7UEA - chains U and V of the 9 polymer chains in the assembly; structure by electron microscopy, 3.49 A resolution.

Chain U (and V):
Molecule: Bacteriochlorophyll a protein
Organism: Chlorobaculum tepidum TLS
Notes: chain V of this document is another copy of the same molecule, construct and numbering; everything in this record applies to it too
UniProt: Q46393 (BCPA_CHLTE); residue numbers follow UniProt; this construct covers 1-366
Sequence (366 residues; row label = number of the first residue in the row):
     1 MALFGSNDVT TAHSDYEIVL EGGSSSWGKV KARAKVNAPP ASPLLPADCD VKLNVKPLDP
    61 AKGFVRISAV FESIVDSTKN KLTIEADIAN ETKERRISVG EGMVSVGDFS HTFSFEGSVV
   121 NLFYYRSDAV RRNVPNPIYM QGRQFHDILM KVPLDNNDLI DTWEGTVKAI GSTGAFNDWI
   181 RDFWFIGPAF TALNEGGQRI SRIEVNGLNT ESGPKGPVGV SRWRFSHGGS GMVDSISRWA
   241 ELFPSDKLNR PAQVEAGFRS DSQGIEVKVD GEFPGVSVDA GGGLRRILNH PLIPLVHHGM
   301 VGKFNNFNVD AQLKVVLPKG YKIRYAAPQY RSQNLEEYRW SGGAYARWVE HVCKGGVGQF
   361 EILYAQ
Unresolved in the structure: 1-2 (chain V: 1-6)
Metal / ion sites: bacteriochlorophyll a Mg site 1 near Tyr-124 (its only coordinating residue here); bacteriochlorophyll a Mg site 2 near Leu-242 (its only coordinating residue here)
Small-molecule neighbours:
  - bacteriochlorophyll a (BCL), molecule 1: Ala-12, Ser-14, Tyr-16, Ala-34, Val-36, Ala-38, Pro-39, Pro-40, Ala-41, Ser-42, Trp-184, Ile-186, Ala-189, Phe-258, Ser-260, Ile-265, Val-267, His-298, Val-301, Gly-302, Phe-304, Asn-305, Phe-307, Cys-353
  - bacteriochlorophyll a (BCL), molecule 2: Tyr-16, Ile-18, Val-30, Ala-32, Cys-49, Val-51, Ala-256, Gly-257, Phe-258, Val-267, Val-269, Ile-287, Leu-288, Asn-289, His-290, Pro-291, Pro-294, Leu-295, His-298, Leu-313, Tyr-345, Trp-348, Val-349, Val-352, Cys-353, Phe-360, Ile-362
  - bacteriochlorophyll a (BCL), molecule 3: Val-30, Val-51, Leu-53, Val-55, Val-65, Ile-67, Phe-71, Ile-88, Arg-96, Asp-234, Ser-235, Arg-238, Glu-241, Leu-242, Phe-243, Pro-244, Leu-248, Val-254, Ala-256, Val-269, Phe-273, Pro-274, Gly-275, Val-276, Leu-288, Pro-291, Pro-294
  - bacteriochlorophyll a (BCL), molecule 4: Ala-41, Ser-42, Phe-71, Leu-82, Trp-184, Phe-185, Ile-186, Pro-188, Ala-189, Ala-192, Gln-198, Asp-234, Ile-293, Pro-294, His-297, His-298, Met-300, Val-301
  - bacteriochlorophyll a (BCL), molecule 5: Ser-42, Pro-43, Leu-44, Ala-47, Cys-49, Phe-71, Ser-73, Val-75, Asn-80, Lys-81, Leu-82, Ile-84, Val-106, Phe-113, Phe-115, Ile-148, Met-150, Phe-183, Trp-184, Ile-186, Phe-258
  - bacteriochlorophyll a (BCL), molecule 6: Leu-53, Asn-54, Val-55, Ile-67, Ala-69, Phe-71, Ile-84, Ala-86, Ile-88, Arg-96, Ile-97, Ser-98, Phe-115, Gly-117, Val-119, Gln-144, His-146, Ile-148, Met-150, Trp-184, Ile-200, Trp-223, Phe-225, His-227, Ser-235, Trp-239, Leu-242, Ala-252, Gln-253, Val-254, Glu-272, Phe-273
  - bacteriochlorophyll a (BCL), molecule 7: Val-104, Val-106, Phe-109, His-111, Phe-113, Met-150, Val-152, Leu-154, Asp-158, Leu-159, Thr-162, Trp-163, Thr-166, Ile-180, Phe-183, Trp-184, Ile-203, Val-205, Leu-208, Gly-219, Ser-221, Trp-223
  - bacteriochlorophyll a (BCL), molecule 8: Leu-122, Phe-123, Tyr-124, Tyr-125, Arg-126, Ser-127, Arg-143, Phe-145
  - bacteriochlorophyll a (BCL), molecule 9: Tyr-125, Val-130, Val-134, Pro-137, Ile-138, Tyr-139, Met-140, Gln-141
  - bacteriochlorophyll a (BCL), molecule 10: Tyr-125, Ser-127, Ala-129, Val-130, Asn-133
  - bacteriochlorophyll a (BCL), molecule 11: Asp-161, Thr-162, Gly-165, Thr-166, Lys-168, Ala-169, Ser-172, Thr-173, Phe-176, Trp-179, Ile-180, Phe-183
Curated features (UniProtKB/Swiss-Prot):
  - binding site (bacteriochlorophyll a): His-111, His-146, His-290, His-297, His-298

Chain U / chain V interface:
Residue-residue contacts (89):
  Leu-3(U) with Asp-8(V)
  Ser-6(U) with Asn-306(V)
  Asn-7(U) with Asn-308(V), hydrogen bond (backbone-side chain)
  Asp-8(U) with Asn-308(V); Glu-350(V)
  Asn-37(U) with Arg-347(V), hydrogen bond (backbone-side chain)
  Pro-39(U) with Arg-347(V); His-351(V)
  Pro-40(U) with His-351(V), hydrogen bond (backbone-side chain); Gly-358(V)
  Ala-41(U) with His-351(V); Val-357(V); Gly-358(V)
  Ser-42(U) with Val-357(V); Gly-358(V); Gln-359(V), hydrogen bond (backbone-backbone)
  Pro-43(U) with Ile-138(V), hydrophobic; Tyr-139(V); Leu-292(V), hydrophobic; Val-357(V); Gln-359(V), hydrogen bond (backbone-side chain)
  Leu-44(U) with Asn-136(V); Ile-138(V), hydrophobic; Gln-359(V)
  Leu-45(U) with Gln-359(V)
  Asp-76(U) with Asn-136(V)
  Thr-78(U) with Pro-135(V)
  Val-106(U) with Asn-133(V), hydrogen bond (backbone-side chain)
  Gly-107(U) with Asn-133(V)
  Asp-108(U) with Arg-132(V), salt bridge; Asn-133(V), hydrogen bond (backbone-side chain)
  Phe-109(U) with Asn-133(V)
  Asp-158(U) with Ala-129(V); Arg-132(V), salt bridge
  Asp-178(U) with Arg-199(V), salt bridge
  Trp-179(U) with Tyr-124(V); Arg-143(V); Phe-145(V), hydrophobic
  Arg-181(U) with Arg-199(V)
  Asp-182(U) with Tyr-124(V), hydrogen bond; Gln-141(V); Gly-142(V); Arg-143(V), salt bridge; Arg-199(V); Gly-228(V); Gly-229(V), hydrogen bond (side chain-backbone); Ser-230(V), hydrogen bond (side chain-backbone)
  Phe-183(U) with Tyr-124(V), hydrophobic; Tyr-125(V), hydrophobic; Gln-141(V)
  Phe-185(U) with Gln-141(V); Ser-230(V)
  Ile-186(U) with Tyr-139(V); Gln-141(V); Ser-230(V); Gly-231(V)
  Gly-187(U) with Tyr-139(V); Ser-230(V), hydrogen bond (backbone-side chain)
  Pro-188(U) with Tyr-139(V); Met-232(V), hydrophobic
  Phe-190(U) with Gly-197(V); Arg-199(V); Ser-230(V)
  Thr-191(U) with Asn-194(V); Glu-195(V); Gly-196(V); Gly-197(V)
  Asn-194(U) with Asn-194(V)
  Glu-195(U) with Glu-195(V)
  Ser-262(U) with Ala-327(V)
  Gln-263(U) with Pro-328(V); Ala-344(V); Arg-347(V)
  Met-300(U) with Lys-303(V)
  Lys-303(U) with Lys-303(V); Lys-354(V)
  Phe-304(U) with Lys-303(V); Glu-350(V); His-351(V); Lys-354(V); Gly-355(V); Gly-356(V)
  Asn-305(U) with Arg-347(V), hydrogen bond (side chain-backbone); Glu-350(V); His-351(V), hydrogen bond; Lys-354(V)
  Asn-306(U) with Asn-306(V), hydrogen bond; Glu-350(V), hydrogen bond; Lys-354(V), hydrogen bond
Also at the interface, not in a pair above, chain U (42 interface residues in all): Phe-4, Gly-5, Thr-10
Also at the interface, not in a pair above, chain V (48 interface residues in all): Asp-128, Val-134, Gln-198, Ser-226, Phe-307, Val-309, Tyr-325, Trp-348

Summary:
The interface between chain U and chain V involves 42 residues on one side and 48 on the other, with 16
hydrogen bonds and 4 salt bridges. Polar contacts include Asp-108(U)/Arg-132(V), Asp-158(U)/Arg-132(V) and
Asp-178(U)/Arg-199(V). Bound to chain U: 11 copies of bacteriochlorophyll a.
Both chains are Bacteriochlorophyll a protein (Chlorobaculum tepidum TLS). Entry 7UEA (Photosynthetic assembly
of Chlorobaculum tepidum (RC-FMO1)) was determined by electron microscopy, deposited together with 7UEB.
